PDB entry 8HWB | electron microscopy, 3.90 A resolution | chains C and D of the 8 polymer chains in the assembly

Chain C (and D):
Name: Primase D5
From: Monkeypox virus
Notes: chain D of this document is another copy of the same molecule, construct and numbering; everything in this record applies to it too
UniProtKB: Q5IXS3 (Q5IXS3_MONPV); residues 1-785 here = UniProt positions 1-785
Chain sequence (785 residues; numbered 1 to 785; the number before each row is that of its first residue):
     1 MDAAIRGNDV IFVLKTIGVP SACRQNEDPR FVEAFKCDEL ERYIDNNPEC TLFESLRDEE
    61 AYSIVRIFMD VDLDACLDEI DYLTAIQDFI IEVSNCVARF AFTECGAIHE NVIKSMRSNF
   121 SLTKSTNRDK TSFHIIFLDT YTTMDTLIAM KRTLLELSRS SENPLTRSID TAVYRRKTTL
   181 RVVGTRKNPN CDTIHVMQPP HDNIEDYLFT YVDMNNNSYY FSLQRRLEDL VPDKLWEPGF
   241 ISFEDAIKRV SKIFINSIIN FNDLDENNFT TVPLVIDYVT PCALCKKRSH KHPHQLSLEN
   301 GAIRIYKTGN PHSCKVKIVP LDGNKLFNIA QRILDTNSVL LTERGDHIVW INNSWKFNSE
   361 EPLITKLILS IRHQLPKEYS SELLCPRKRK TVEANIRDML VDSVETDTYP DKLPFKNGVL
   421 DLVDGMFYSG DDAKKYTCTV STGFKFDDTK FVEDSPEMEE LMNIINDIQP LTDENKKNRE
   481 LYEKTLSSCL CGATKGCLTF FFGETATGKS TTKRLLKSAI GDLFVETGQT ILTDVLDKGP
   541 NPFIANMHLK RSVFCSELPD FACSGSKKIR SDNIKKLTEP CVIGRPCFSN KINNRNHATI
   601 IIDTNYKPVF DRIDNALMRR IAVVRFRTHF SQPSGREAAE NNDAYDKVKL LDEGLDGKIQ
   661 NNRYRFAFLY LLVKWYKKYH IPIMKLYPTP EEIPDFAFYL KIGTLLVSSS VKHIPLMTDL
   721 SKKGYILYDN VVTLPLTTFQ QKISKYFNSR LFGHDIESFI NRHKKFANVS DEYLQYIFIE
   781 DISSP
Not modelled in the structure: 1-322, 702-785 (chain D: 701-785)
Ligand contacts:
  - ATP (adenosine-5'-triphosphate), molecule 1: Ile-464, Asp-467, Ile-468, Glu-504, Thr-505, Ala-506, Thr-507, Gly-508, Lys-509, Ser-510, Thr-511, Asn-605, Phe-630, Leu-650, Leu-651, Asp-652, Leu-655, Asp-656
  - ATP, molecule 2: Ala-616, Arg-619, Arg-620

How chain C and chain D interact:
Residue-residue contacts (50):
  Asn-352(C) with Val-401(D)
  Lys-356(C) with Val-401(D)
  Thr-365(C) with Asp-398(D), hydrogen bond
  Lys-366(C) with Arg-397(D); Leu-400(D), hydrogen bond (side chain-backbone); Val-401(D)
  Leu-369(C) with Asp-398(D)
  Arg-372(C) with Phe-327(D)
  Lys-377(C) with Pro-238(D); Gly-239(D)
  Glu-378(C) with Gly-239(D)
  Ser-381(C) with Gly-239(D); Asp-322(D)
  Leu-384(C) with Asn-324(D); Phe-327(D), hydrophobic; Asn-395(D)
  Cys-385(C) with Asn-324(D)
  Pro-386(C) with Thr-391(D)
  Arg-389(C) with Asn-395(D), hydrogen bond; Asp-398(D), salt bridge
  Thr-505(C) with Asn-615(D); Ala-616(D); Arg-619(D)
  Glu-526(C) with Cys-581(D); Ile-583(D)
  Gly-528(C) with Asp-537(D); Ile-583(D)
  Gln-529(C) with Asp-537(D), hydrogen bond (backbone-side chain)
  Pro-542(C) with Arg-585(D)
  Phe-543(C) with Asp-537(D); Ile-583(D), hydrophobic
  Asn-546(C) with Asn-590(D); Ile-592(D)
  Glu-557(C) with Asp-572(D); Lys-575(D); Lys-576(D), hydrogen bond (side chain-backbone); Glu-579(D)
  Leu-558(C) with Asp-572(D)
  Pro-559(C) with Asp-572(D)
  Asp-560(C) with Arg-612(D), salt bridge
  Cys-563(C) with Asp-611(D); Arg-612(D)
  Cys-587(C) with Arg-585(D), hydrogen bond; Asn-590(D), hydrogen bond (backbone-side chain)
  Tyr-606(C) with Arg-612(D), hydrogen bond; Asp-614(D), hydrogen bond
  Glu-653(C) with Ile-683(D); Lys-685(D); Tyr-687(D)
  Gln-660(C) with Pro-580(D)
Other interface residues (no listed pair), chain C (36 interface residues in all): Ile-351, Lys-416, Arg-514, Thr-527, Thr-530, Pro-586, Asn-605
Other interface residues (no listed pair), chain D (35 interface residues in all): Met-399, Asp-402, Ser-403, Val-535

Overview:
36 residues of chain C and 35 residues of chain D are in contact, with 9 hydrogen bonds and 2 salt bridges.
Polar pairs include Arg-389(C)/Asp-398(D), Asp-560(C)/Arg-612(D) and Thr-365(C)/Asp-398(D). Chain C binds ATP.
Both chains are Primase D5 (Monkeypox virus). Entry 8HWB (D5 ATP-ADP-Apo-ssDNA IS2) was determined by electron
microscopy (same publication as 8HWA, 8HWF and 8HWG).
